Entry 8TV9 (electron microscopy, 8.15 A resolution (very low resolution: no residue pairs are listed; an interface is given only as per-side residue counts)); this record covers chains AA and BH of the 37 polymer chains in the assembly.

# Chain AA
Name: Fimbrial protein
Source organism: Acinetobacter genomosp. 16BJ
UniProtKB: N9RQW9 (N9RQW9_9GAMM); residues 9-78 here = UniProt positions 9-78
Chain sequence (70 residues; each row starts with the number of its first residue):
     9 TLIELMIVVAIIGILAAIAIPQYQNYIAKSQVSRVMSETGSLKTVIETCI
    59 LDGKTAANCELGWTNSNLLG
Disulfides: Cys57-Cys67

# Chain BH
Name: Fimbrial protein
Source organism: Acinetobacter genomosp. 16BJ
UniProtKB: N9RQW9 (N9RQW9_9GAMM); residues 79-147 here = UniProt positions 79-147
Chain sequence (69 residues; row label = number of the first residue in the row):
    79 STAAVTGQTGLTITYPASATESAAIQGTFGNSAAIKIKNQTLTWTRTPEG
   129 AWSCATTVEAKFKPAGCAS
Disulfides: Cys132-Cys145

# Chain AA / chain BH interface
At this resolution (8 A) residue pairs are not listed: 5 residues of chain AA and 7 of chain BH lie at the interface.

# In short
Chain AA and chain BH form an interface of 5 and 7 residues respectively.
Chain AA is Fimbrial protein and chain BH is Fimbrial protein, both from Acinetobacter genomosp. 16BJ; the
structure, Inner Mat-T4P complex, was determined by electron microscopy together with 8TOB, 8TOC, 8TVA, 8TW2
and 8TWC from the same study.
